PDB entry 9CMF | electron microscopy, 3.11 A resolution | chains A and B

Chain A (and B):
Protein: Oxygen sensor protein DosP
From: Escherichia coli
Notes: EC 3.1.4.52; chain B of this document is another copy of the same molecule, construct and numbering; everything in this record applies to it too
UniProtKB: P76129 (DOSP_ECOLI); residues 20-807 here correspond to UniProt positions 12-799 (UniProt number = residue number - 8)
Sequence (788 residues; row label = number of the first residue in the row):
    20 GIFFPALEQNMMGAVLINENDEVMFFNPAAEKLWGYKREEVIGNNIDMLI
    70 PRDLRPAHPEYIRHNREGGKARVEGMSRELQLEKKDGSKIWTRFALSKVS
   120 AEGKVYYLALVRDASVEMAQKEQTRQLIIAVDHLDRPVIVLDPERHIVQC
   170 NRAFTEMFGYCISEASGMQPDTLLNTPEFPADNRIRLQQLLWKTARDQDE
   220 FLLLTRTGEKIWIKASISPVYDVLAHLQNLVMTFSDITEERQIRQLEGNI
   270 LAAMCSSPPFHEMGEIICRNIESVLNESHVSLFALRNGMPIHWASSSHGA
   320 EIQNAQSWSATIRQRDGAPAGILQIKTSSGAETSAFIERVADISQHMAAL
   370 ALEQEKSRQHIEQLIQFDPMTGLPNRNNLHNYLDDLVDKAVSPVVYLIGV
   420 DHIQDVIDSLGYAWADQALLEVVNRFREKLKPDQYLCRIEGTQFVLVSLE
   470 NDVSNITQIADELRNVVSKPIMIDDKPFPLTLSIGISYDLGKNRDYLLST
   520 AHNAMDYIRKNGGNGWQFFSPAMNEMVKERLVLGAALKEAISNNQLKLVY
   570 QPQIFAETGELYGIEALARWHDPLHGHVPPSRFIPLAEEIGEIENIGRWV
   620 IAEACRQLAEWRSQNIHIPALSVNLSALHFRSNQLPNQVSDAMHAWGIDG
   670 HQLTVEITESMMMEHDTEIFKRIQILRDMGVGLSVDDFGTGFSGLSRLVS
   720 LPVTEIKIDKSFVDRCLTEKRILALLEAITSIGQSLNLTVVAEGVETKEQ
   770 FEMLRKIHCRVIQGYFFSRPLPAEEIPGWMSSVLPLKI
Sequence notes: conflict T195 (Ile187 in P76129)
Swiss-Prot annotation at these positions:
  - binding site (heme): H77, M95
Bound ions: Mg2+ site 1: N643 (together with c-di-GMP); Mg2+ site 2 near D705 (its only coordinating residue here)
Small-molecule neighbours:
  - c-di-GMP (C2E; 9,9'-[(2R,3R,3aS,5S,7aR,9R,10R,10aS,12S,14aR)-3,5,10,12-tetrahydroxy-5,12-dioxidooctahydro-2H,7H-difuro[3,2-d:3',2'-j][1,3,7,9,2,8]tetraoxadiphosphacyclododecine-2,9-diyl]bis(2-amino-1,9-dihydro-6H-purin-6-one)): Q570, E584, L586, A587, R588, P599, I603, V619, N643, L644, S645, D705, K729, E762, G763, V764, E765, G783, Y784, P789
  - heme (HEM): I36, I65, I69, P70, L73, H77, Y80, I81, N84, R97, L99, Q100, L101, F113, L115, Y126, A128
  - oxygen molecule (OXY): R97, L99, F113, L115
Reported in the primary citation:
  - mutagenesis - R97A: decreased binding to O2
  - binding site for oxygen molecule: R97 (citing earlier work)
  - heme coordination: H77
  - conformationally variable residues (helix shift, loop rearrangement, order/disorder transition): H77, G87 to V92, M95, R97, L647
  - self-association interface (contacts with another copy of this molecule); pairs are residue here / residue on that copy: E93-M30, A114-M30, M30
  - mutagenesis - M30A: decreased catalytic activity
  - contacts within the chain: R131-E136 (hydrogen bond)
  - mutagenesis - R131A: unchanged binding to O2
  - mutagenesis - R131A (kcat = 2.0 s-1): increased catalytic activity on deoxy
  - mutagenesis - M95I (about 10-fold): increased binding to O2 (citing earlier work)
  - catalytic residues: K726 (citing earlier work)
  - Mg2+ coordination: E584
  - binding site for c-di-GMP: R588, Y784

Interface between chain A and chain B:
Contacting residue pairs (148; chain A residue first):
  I21(A) - E121(B)
  F22(A) - F22(B)  hydrophobic
  F22(A) - F23(B)
  F22(A) - L26(B)  hydrophobic
  F23(A) - F22(B)  hydrophobic
  P24(A) - V118(B)
  A25(A) - V118(B)  hydrophobic
  A25(A) - L127(B)  hydrophobic
  L26(A) - L26(B)  hydrophobic
  Q28(A) - R91(B)  hydrogen bond
  Q28(A) - E93(B)
  Q28(A) - S116(B)
  Q28(A) - K117(B)  hydrogen bond (side chain-backbone)
  Q28(A) - V118(B)
  N29(A) - S116(B)  hydrogen bond
  N29(A) - L127(B)
  N29(A) - L129(B)
  M30(A) - E93(B)
  M30(A) - G94(B)
  M30(A) - M95(B)
  M30(A) - L115(B)
  M30(A) - S116(B)  hydrogen bond (backbone-side chain)
  M31(A) - A114(B)  hydrophobic
  L35(A) - F22(B)  hydrophobic
  F44(A) - F22(B)  hydrophobic
  R91(A) - Q28(B)
  G94(A) - M30(B)
  M95(A) - M30(B)
  S96(A) - M30(B)
  S96(A) - R131(B)
  R112(A) - R131(B)
  R112(A) - E136(B)  salt bridge
  A114(A) - M30(B)  hydrophobic
  L115(A) - M30(B)
  S116(A) - N29(B)
  S116(A) - M30(B)
  K117(A) - Q28(B)
  V118(A) - A25(B)  hydrophobic
  V118(A) - Q28(B)
  L127(A) - A25(B)  hydrophobic
  L127(A) - N29(B)
  L129(A) - M31(B)  hydrophobic
  R131(A) - R112(B)
  E136(A) - R112(B)  salt bridge
  K140(A) - Q139(B)  hydrogen bond
  T143(A) - Q142(B)  hydrogen bond
  T143(A) - T143(B)
  R144(A) - Q247(B)
  R144(A) - N248(B)
  Q145(A) - V167(B)
  Q145(A) - N248(B)
  L146(A) - L146(B)  hydrophobic
  L146(A) - I147(B)  hydrophobic
  L146(A) - Q168(B)
  I147(A) - L146(B)  hydrophobic
  I148(A) - V239(B)  hydrophobic
  A149(A) - L153(B)
  A149(A) - V159(B)  hydrophobic
  V150(A) - L146(B)  hydrophobic
  V150(A) - V150(B)  hydrophobic
  H152(A) - V157(B)
  H152(A) - V250(B)
  H152(A) - T252(B)
  L153(A) - R155(B)
  R155(A) - D154(B)  salt bridge
  R155(A) - R155(B)
  V157(A) - A149(B)  hydrophobic
  V167(A) - Q145(B)
  R205(A) - R332(B)
  R205(A) - D335(B)
  R205(A) - G336(B)
  Q208(A) - R332(B)
  R215(A) - S326(B)
  R215(A) - W327(B)
  R215(A) - S328(B)
  Q217(A) - D361(B)
  Q217(A) - Q364(B)  hydrogen bond
  D218(A) - R332(B)  salt bridge
  E219(A) - H365(B)  salt bridge
  K233(A) - D361(B)  salt bridge
  V239(A) - I148(B)  hydrophobic
  V239(A) - H152(B)
  V250(A) - I148(B)  hydrophobic
  V250(A) - H152(B)
  R263(A) - H365(B)  hydrogen bond
  E266(A) - E266(B)
  E266(A) - L270(B)
  E266(A) - M366(B)
  E266(A) - L369(B)
  L270(A) - M273(B)
  L270(A) - C274(B)
  L270(A) - Q373(B)
  C274(A) - Q373(B)  hydrogen bond
  R358(A) - R263(B)
  R358(A) - E266(B)  salt bridge
  I362(A) - E266(B)
  I362(A) - L270(B)  hydrophobic
  H365(A) - G267(B)
  M366(A) - L270(B)  hydrophobic
  M366(A) - C274(B)  hydrophobic
  L369(A) - C274(B)
  L369(A) - S275(B)
  I380(A) - A432(B)  hydrophobic
  I384(A) - Q436(B)
  F386(A) - Q436(B)
  F386(A) - L439(B)  hydrophobic
  F386(A) - E440(B)
  F386(A) - N443(B)
  D387(A) - L439(B)
  P388(A) - L439(B)
  M389(A) - P388(B)  hydrogen bond (backbone-backbone)
  G391(A) - L439(B)
  W433(A) - I380(B)
  Q436(A) - I384(B)
  Q436(A) - Q385(B)  hydrogen bond (side chain-backbone)
  Q436(A) - F386(B)  hydrogen bond (side chain-backbone)
  L439(A) - F386(B)  hydrophobic
  L439(A) - D387(B)
  L439(A) - G391(B)
  E440(A) - F386(B)
  N443(A) - F386(B)
  R446(A) - R446(B)
  D493(A) - L383(B)
  T709(A) - T709(B)
  T709(A) - G710(B)
  G710(A) - T709(B)
  G710(A) - G710(B)
  F711(A) - F711(B)  hydrophobic
  F711(A) - L744(B)  hydrophobic
  F711(A) - I751(B)  hydrophobic
  S715(A) - L744(B)
  V718(A) - R740(B)
  S719(A) - R740(B)
  R740(A) - V718(B)
  A743(A) - F711(B)
  A743(A) - S754(B)
  A743(A) - L755(B)  hydrophobic
  L744(A) - F711(B)  hydrophobic
  L744(A) - S715(B)
  E746(A) - S754(B)
  A747(A) - F711(B)  hydrophobic
  A747(A) - I751(B)  hydrophobic
  S750(A) - A747(B)
  S750(A) - S750(B)  hydrogen bond
  I751(A) - A747(B)  hydrophobic
  S754(A) - A743(B)
  S754(A) - E746(B)
  L755(A) - A743(B)  hydrophobic
Other interface residues (no listed pair), chain A (104 interface residues in all): E93, S119, E121, E141, Q142, V159, Q168, Q247, N248, G267, A271, M273, D361, L383, Q385, T390, A432
Other interface residues (no listed pair), chain B (104 interface residues in all): I21, S96, A120, Y125, R144, S237, E357, M389, T390, W433, D493, S712

Summary:
The chain A/chain B interface involves 104 residues from each chain, with 13 hydrogen bonds and 7 salt
bridges. Among the polar pairs are R112(A)-E136(B), R155(A)-D154(B) and D218(A)-R332(B). Chain A binds heme,
oxygen molecule and c-di-GMP. The paper reports the catalytic residue K726(A); R97A of chain A reduces binding
to O2; 4 substitutions were tested in all.
Chain A and chain B are both Oxygen sensor protein DosP (Escherichia coli); the structure, Substrate bound
DosP, was determined by electron microscopy, deposited together with 9BGV, 9BKV, 9CDR, 9CE0 and 9CLO.
